7L87 - chains E and B of the 8 polymer chains in the assembly; structure by electron microscopy, 3.60 A resolution.

[Chain E (and B)]
Protein: BG505 SOSIP MD39 - gp41
Organism: Human immunodeficiency virus 1
Notes: chain B of this document is another copy of the same molecule, construct and numbering; everything in this record applies to it too
Amino-acid sequence (146 residues; each row starts with the number of its first residue):
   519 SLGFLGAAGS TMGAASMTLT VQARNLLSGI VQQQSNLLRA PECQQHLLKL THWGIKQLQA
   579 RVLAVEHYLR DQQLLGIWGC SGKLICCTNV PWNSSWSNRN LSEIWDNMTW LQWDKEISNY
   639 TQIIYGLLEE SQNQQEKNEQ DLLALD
Not modelled in the structure: 547-568
Disulfides: Cys-598/Cys-604
Covalent attachments: N-acetylglucosamine (NAG) linked to Asn-611

[How chain E and chain B interact]
Residue-residue contacts (24):
  Ser-534(E) / Lys-655(B)  hydrogen bond
  Thr-538(E) / Ile-595(B)
  Thr-538(E) / Asn-651(B)
  Ala-541(E) / Gln-591(B)  hydrogen bond (backbone-side chain)
  Arg-542(E) / Glu-647(B)  salt bridge
  Leu-544(E) / Gln-591(B)
  Leu-545(E) / Leu-587(B)
  Leu-545(E) / Gln-591(B)
  Ile-573(E) / Ile-573(B)  hydrophobic
  Leu-576(E) / Leu-576(B)  hydrophobic
  Leu-576(E) / Val-580(B)  hydrophobic
  Arg-579(E) / Gln-577(B)
  Arg-579(E) / Leu-581(B)
  Arg-579(E) / Glu-584(B)  salt bridge
  Val-583(E) / Leu-587(B)  hydrophobic
  Tyr-586(E) / Gln-591(B)
  Leu-587(E) / Leu-587(B)  hydrophobic
  Gly-600(E) / Gly-594(B)
  Lys-601(E) / Glu-654(B)
  Leu-602(E) / Glu-654(B)  hydrogen bond (backbone-side chain)
  Ile-603(E) / Glu-654(B)
  Ile-603(E) / Lys-655(B)
  Ile-603(E) / Gln-658(B)
  Cys-605(E) / Leu-661(B)  hydrophobic
Also at the interface, not in a pair above, chain E (19 interface residues in all): Met-535, Val-580
Also at the interface, not in a pair above, chain B (18 interface residues in all): Val-583, Arg-588

[In short]
19 residues of chain E face 18 of chain B across their interface; the contacts include 3 hydrogen bonds and 2
salt bridges. Polar contacts include Arg-542(E)/Glu-647(B), Arg-579(E)/Glu-584(B) and Ser-534(E)/Lys-655(B).
N-acetylglucosamine is covalently linked to Asn-611(E).
Both chains are BG505 SOSIP MD39 - gp41 (Human immunodeficiency virus 1). Entry 7L87 (BG505 SOSIP MD39 in
complex with the polyclonal Fab pAbC-2 from animal Rh.32034 (Wk26 time point)) was determined by electron
microscopy, deposited together with 7L7T, 7L7U, 7L85, 7L86, 7L88, 7L89 and 15 further entries.
